9LJ8 - chains M and G of the 30 polymer chains in the assembly; structure by electron microscopy, 3.80 A resolution.

== Chain M (and G) ==
Molecule: Tail sheath protein
Source organism: Escherichia phage Mu
Notes: chain G of this document is another copy of the same molecule, construct and numbering; everything in this record applies to it too
Reference sequence: P79678 (TSP_BPMU); residues 0-494 here correspond to UniProt positions 1-495 (UniProt number = residue number + 1)
Amino-acid sequence (495 residues; each row starts with the number of its first residue; numbering starts at 0):
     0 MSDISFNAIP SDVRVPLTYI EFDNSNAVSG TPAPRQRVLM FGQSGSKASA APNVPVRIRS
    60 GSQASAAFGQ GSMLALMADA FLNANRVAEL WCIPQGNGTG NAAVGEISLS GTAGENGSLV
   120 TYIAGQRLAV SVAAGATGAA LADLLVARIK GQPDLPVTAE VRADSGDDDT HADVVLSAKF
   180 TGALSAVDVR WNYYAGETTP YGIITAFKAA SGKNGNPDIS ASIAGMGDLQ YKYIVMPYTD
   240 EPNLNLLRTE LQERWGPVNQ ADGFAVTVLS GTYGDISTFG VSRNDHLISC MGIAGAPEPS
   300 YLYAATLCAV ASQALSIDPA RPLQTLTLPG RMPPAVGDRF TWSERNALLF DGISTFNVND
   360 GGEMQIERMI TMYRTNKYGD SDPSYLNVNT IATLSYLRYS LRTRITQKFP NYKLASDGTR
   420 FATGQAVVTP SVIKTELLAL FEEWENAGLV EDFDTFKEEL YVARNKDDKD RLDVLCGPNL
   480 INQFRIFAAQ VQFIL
Disordered / not traced: 0-1

== How chain M and chain G interact ==
Contacting residue pairs (54; chain M residue first):
  W254(M) with E20(G); F21(G), hydrophobic
  G255(M) with E20(G)
  P256(M) with A7(G); I8(G), hydrophobic; Y18(G); I19(G); E20(G)
  V257(M) with P9(G), hydrophobic
  Q259(M) with T17(G); Y18(G); I19(G), hydrogen bond (side chain-backbone)
  Y272(M) with R58(G)
  S276(M) with R56(G)
  S342(M) with R85(G)
  E343(M) with R58(G), salt bridge
  N345(M) with R34(G); V86(G)
  A346(M) with E88(G)
  F349(M) with R34(G)
  D350(M) with R56(G), salt bridge
  Y372(M) with N23(G)
  N375(M) with T405(G), hydrogen bond (side chain-backbone); Q406(G)
  Y377(M) with R401(G); T405(G)
  D379(M) with R401(G); T402(G); T405(G), hydrogen bond
  S380(M) with P31(G); Y398(G), hydrogen bond; T402(G)
  D381(M) with Q406(G), hydrogen bond
  P382(M) with V27(G), hydrophobic; P31(G)
  S383(M) with N23(G); Q406(G)
  Y384(M) with F21(G); N23(G), hydrogen bond
  L393(M) with F21(G)
  R397(M) with I19(G), hydrogen bond (side chain-backbone); F21(G)
  L400(M) with I19(G), hydrophobic
  R401(M) with T17(G)
  I404(M) with T17(G)
  Y460(M) with I3(G), hydrophobic; T422(G)
  R463(M) with D2(G)
  N464(M) with D2(G), hydrogen bond (side chain-backbone)
  K465(M) with D2(G)
  D467(M) with D11(G)
  D472(M) with I3(G)
  V473(M) with F5(G)
  L474(M) with I3(G), hydrophobic
Other interface residues (no listed pair), chain M (39 interface residues in all): W341, S394, D466, R470
Other interface residues (no listed pair), chain G (30 interface residues in all): S10, A26, G423

== In short ==
39 residues of chain M and 30 residues of chain G are in contact, with 8 hydrogen bonds and 2 salt bridges.
Polar pairs include E343(M)-R58(G), D350(M)-R56(G) and Q259(M)-I19(G).
Both chains are Tail sheath protein (Escherichia phage Mu). Entry 9LJ8 (Tail structure of bacteriophage Mu in
contracted state) was determined by electron microscopy together with 9JOD, 9KHX, 9KHY, 9KI1 and 9KNU from the
same study.
